7ZXF - chains A and D of the 5 polymer chains in the assembly; structure by X-ray diffraction, 3.72 A resolution.

== Chain A ==
Protein: Gametocyte surface protein P45/48
Organism: Plasmodium falciparum
UniProt: Q8I6T1 (P4548_PLAF7); the construct has insertions or renumbered stretches relative to UniProt, so the offset changes along the chain: -1 to 51 = UniProt 1-53; 56-160 = UniProt 54-158; 174-448 = UniProt 174-448
Chain sequence (448 residues; row label = number of the first residue in the row; note: 17 numbers in that range are skipped by the numbering (no residue carries them; nothing is unmodelled there); a row labelled like 160A-160O holds insertion residues (160A, then the next letters in order); numbers below 1 keep their minus sign (Met-1 is residue -1)):
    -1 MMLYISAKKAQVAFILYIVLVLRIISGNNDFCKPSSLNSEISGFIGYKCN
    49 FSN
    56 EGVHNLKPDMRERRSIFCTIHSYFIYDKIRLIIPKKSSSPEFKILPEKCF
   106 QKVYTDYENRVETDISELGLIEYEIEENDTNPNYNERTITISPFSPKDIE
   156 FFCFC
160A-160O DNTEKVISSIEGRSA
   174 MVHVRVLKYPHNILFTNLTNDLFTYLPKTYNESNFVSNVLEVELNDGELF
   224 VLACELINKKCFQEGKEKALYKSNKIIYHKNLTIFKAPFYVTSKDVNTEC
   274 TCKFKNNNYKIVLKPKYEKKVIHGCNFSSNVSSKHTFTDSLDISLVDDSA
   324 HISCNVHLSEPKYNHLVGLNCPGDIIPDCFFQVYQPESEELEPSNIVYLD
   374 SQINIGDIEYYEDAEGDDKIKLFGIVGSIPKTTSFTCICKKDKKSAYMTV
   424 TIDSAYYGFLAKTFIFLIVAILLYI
Not modelled in the structure: -1 to 42, 56-70, 89-98, 160A-160O, 360-366, 429-448
Disulfides: Cys47-Cys73, Cys104-Cys158, Cys227-Cys275, Cys234-Cys273, Cys298-Cys327, Cys344-Cys412, Cys352-Cys410
Glycans and other covalent adducts: N-acetylglucosamine (NAG) linked to Asn190; glycan linked to Asn204
UniProt features mapped onto this chain:
  - lipidation: Asp426 (GPI-anchor amidated aspartate)
  - glycosylation (N-linked (GlcNAc...) asparagine): Asn48, Asn133, Asn190, Asn204, Asn254, Asn299, Asn303

== Chain D ==
Protein: 10D8 heavy chain
Organism: Mus musculus
Chain sequence (466 residues; row label = number of the first residue in the row; numbers below 1 keep their minus sign (Met-18 is residue -18)):
   -18 MNFGLSLIFLVLVLKGVQCEVMLVESGGDLVKPGGSLKVSCAASGFTFSN
    32 YAMSWVRQTPEKRLEWVATISSGASYTHYPDSVKGRFTISRDNAKNTLYL
    82 QMSSLRSEDTAMYYCGRQVNRHDRALDAMDYWGQGTSVTVSPAKTTPPSV
   132 YPLAPGSAAQTNSMVTLGCLVKGYFPEPVTVTWNSGSLSSGVHTFPAVLQ
   182 SDLYTLSSSVTVPSSTWPSETVTCNVAHPASSTKVDKKIVPRDCGCKPCI
   232 CTVPEVSSVFIFPPKPKDVLTITLTPKVTCVVVDISKDDPEVQFSWFVDD
   282 VEVHTAQTQPREEQFNSTFRSVSELPIMHQDWLNGKEFKCRVNSAAFPAP
   332 IEKTISKTKGRPKAPQVYTIPPPKEQMAKDKVSLTCMITDFFPEDITVEW
   382 QWNGQPAENYKNTQPIMDTDGSYFVYSKLNVQKSNWEAGNTFTCSVLHEG
   432 LHNHHTEKSLSHSPGK
Not modelled in the structure: -18 to 0, 137-142, 221-447
Disulfides: Cys22-Cys96, Cys150-Cys205

== Interface between chain A and chain D ==
Contacting residue pairs (23; chain A residue first):
  Tyr203(A) - Asp104(D)  hydrogen bond
  Ser206(A) - Arg105(D)
  Asn207(A) - Asp104(D)  hydrogen bond (side chain-backbone)
  Asn207(A) - Arg105(D)
  Phe208(A) - Arg105(D)  hydrogen bond (backbone-side chain)
  Val209(A) - Arg105(D)
  Val209(A) - Ala106(D)  hydrophobic
  Glu214(A) - Tyr57(D)
  Glu214(A) - His59(D)  salt bridge
  Val215(A) - Tyr57(D)  hydrogen bond (backbone-side chain)
  Glu216(A) - Ser52(D)  hydrogen bond
  Glu216(A) - Ser53(D)
  Glu216(A) - Gly54(D)  hydrogen bond (side chain-backbone)
  Glu216(A) - Ala55(D)  hydrogen bond (side chain-backbone)
  Glu216(A) - Ser56(D)  hydrogen bond (side chain-backbone)
  Glu216(A) - Tyr57(D)
  Val285(A) - Tyr57(D)  hydrogen bond (backbone-side chain)
  Leu286(A) - Tyr57(D)
  Lys287(A) - Ser56(D)  hydrogen bond (side chain-backbone)
  Lys287(A) - Tyr57(D)  hydrogen bond (backbone-side chain)
  Pro288(A) - Ser56(D)  hydrogen bond (backbone-side chain)
  Lys289(A) - Ser56(D)
  Tyr290(A) - Gly54(D)
Other interface residues (no listed pair), chain A (15 interface residues in all): Ser210
Other interface residues (no listed pair), chain D (11 interface residues in all): Leu107

== In short ==
Chain A and chain D form an interface of 15 and 11 residues respectively; the contacts include 12 hydrogen
bonds and 1 salt bridge. Among the polar pairs are Glu214(A)-His59(D), Tyr203(A)-Asp104(D) and
Asn207(A)-Asp104(D). Covalently linked N-acetylglucosamine: at Asn190(A).
Chain A is Gametocyte surface protein P45/48 (Plasmodium falciparum) and chain D is 10D8 heavy chain (Mus
musculus); the structure, Pfs48/45 bound to monoclonal antibodies 10D8 and 85RF45.1, was determined by X-ray
diffraction, deposited together with 7ZWF, 7ZWI, 7ZWM and 7ZXG.
